6KDM - chains A and E of the 3 polymer chains in the assembly; structure by X-ray diffraction, 2.32 A resolution.

[Chain A]
Molecule: HIV-1 reverse transcriptase p66 subunit
From: Human immunodeficiency virus 1
Reference sequence: D3XFN5 (D3XFN5_9HIV1); residues 1-555 here correspond to UniProt positions 100-654 (UniProt number = residue number + 99)
Sequence (557 residues; numbered -1 to 555; the number before each row is that of its first residue; numbers below 1 keep their minus sign (Met-1 is residue -1)):
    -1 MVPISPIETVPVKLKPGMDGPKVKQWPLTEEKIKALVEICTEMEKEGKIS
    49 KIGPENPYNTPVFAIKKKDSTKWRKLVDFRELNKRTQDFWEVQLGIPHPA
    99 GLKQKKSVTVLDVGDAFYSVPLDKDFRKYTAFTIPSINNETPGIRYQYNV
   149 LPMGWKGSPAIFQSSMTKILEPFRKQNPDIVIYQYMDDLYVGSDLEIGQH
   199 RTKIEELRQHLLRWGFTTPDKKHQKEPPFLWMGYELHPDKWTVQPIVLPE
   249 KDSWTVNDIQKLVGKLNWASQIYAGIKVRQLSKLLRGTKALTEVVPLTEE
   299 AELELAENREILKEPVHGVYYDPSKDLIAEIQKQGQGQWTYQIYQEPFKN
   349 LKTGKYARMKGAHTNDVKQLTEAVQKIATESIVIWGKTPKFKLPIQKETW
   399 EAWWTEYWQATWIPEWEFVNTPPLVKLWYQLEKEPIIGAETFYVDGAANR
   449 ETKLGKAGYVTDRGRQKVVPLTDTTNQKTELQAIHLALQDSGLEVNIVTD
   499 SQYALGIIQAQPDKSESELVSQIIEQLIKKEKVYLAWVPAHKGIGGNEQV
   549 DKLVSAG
Disordered / not traced: -1 to 0, 554-555
Sequence notes: expression tag (-1 to 0); engineered mutation Phe115 (Tyr214 in D3XFN5), Tyr116 (Phe215 in D3XFN5), Met151 (Gln250 in D3XFN5), Ser162 (Cys261 in D3XFN5), Ser280 (Cys379 in D3XFN5)
Bound ions: Mg2+: Asp110, Val111, Asp185 (together with Entecavir 5'-triphosphate)
Small-molecule neighbours: Entecavir 5'-triphosphate (ET9; [[(1R,3S,5S)-3-(2-azanyl-6-oxidanylidene-3H-purin-9-yl)-2-methylidene-5-oxidanyl-cyclopentyl]methoxy-oxidanyl-phosphory l] phosphono hydrogen phosphate): Lys65, Arg72, Leu74, Asp110, Val111, Gly112, Asp113, Ala114, Phe115, Met151, Gly152, Met184, Asp185, Lys220
From the paper describing this entry:
  - Mg2+ coordination: Val111, Asp185
  - conformationally variable residues (side-chain flip): Met184
  - binding site for Entecavir 5'-triphosphate: Met184
  - mutagenesis - Q182G: abolished growth

[Chain E]
Molecule: DNA/RNA
Sequence (38 nucleotides; numbered -4 to 33; the number before each row is that of its first residue; numbers below 1 keep their minus sign (DT-4 is residue -4)):
    -4 TAATCGCCCCCCTTCGGTGCTTTGCACCGAAGGGGGGC
Disordered / not traced: -4 to -2
Modified positions: OMC (o2'-methylycytidine-5'-monophosphate) at position 2; OMC (o2'-methylycytidine-5'-monophosphate) at position 4
Small-molecule neighbours: Entecavir 5'-triphosphate (ET9; [[(1R,3S,5S)-3-(2-azanyl-6-oxidanylidene-3H-purin-9-yl)-2-methylidene-5-oxidanyl-cyclopentyl]methoxy-oxidanyl-phosphory l] phosphono hydrogen phosphate): DC0, DG1, DC33

[Chain A / chain E interface]
Pairs across the interface - 72 pairs, chain A then chain E:
  Trp24(A) with DT-1(E), stacking on the base
  Phe61(A) with DT-1(E), sugar contact; DC0(E), sugar contact
  Ile63(A) with DC0(E), base contact
  Leu74(A) with DC0(E), base contact
  Val75(A) with DC0(E), sugar contact
  Asp76(A) with DC0(E), sugar contact
  Arg78(A) with DT-1(E), base contact; DC0(E), salt bridge to the phosphate; DG1(E), phosphate contact
  Asn81(A) with DG1(E), sugar contact
  Glu89(A) with OMC_2(E), hydrogen bond to the sugar; DC3(E), phosphate contact
  Gln91(A) with DC3(E), sugar contact
  Leu92(A) with OMC_4(E), sugar contact
  Gly93(A) with OMC_4(E), sugar contact
  Ile94(A) with DC3(E), base contact; OMC_4(E), sugar contact; DG31(E), base contact
  Met151(A) with DC0(E), base contact
  Gly152(A) with DC0(E), base contact; DG1(E), sugar contact
  Lys154(A) with DG1(E), phosphate contact; OMC_2(E), phosphate contact
  Pro157(A) with OMC_2(E), sugar contact
  Gln161(A) with OMC_2(E), base contact
  Tyr183(A) with DC3(E), hydrogen bond to the base; DG32(E), hydrogen bond to the base; DC33(E), sugar contact
  Met184(A) with DC33(E), phosphate contact
  Asp185(A) with DC33(E), hydrogen bond to the phosphate
  Asp186(A) with DC33(E), phosphate contact
  Met230(A) with DG32(E), sugar contact; DC33(E), phosphate contact
  Gly231(A) with DG32(E), phosphate contact
  Asn255(A) with DG28(E), hydrogen bond to the phosphate; DG29(E), hydrogen bond to the phosphate
  Gln258(A) with DG28(E), sugar contact; DG29(E), sugar contact
  Lys259(A) with DG29(E), phosphate contact; DG30(E), phosphate contact
  Gly262(A) with DG30(E), sugar contact
  Lys263(A) with DG30(E), sugar contact; DG31(E), salt bridge to the phosphate
  Asn265(A) with DC6(E), phosphate contact
  Trp266(A) with DG31(E), sugar contact
  Val276(A) with DC7(E), phosphate contact
  Ser280(A) with DC7(E), phosphate contact; DT8(E), phosphate contact
  Lys281(A) with DT8(E), phosphate contact
  Arg284(A) with DT8(E), salt bridge to the phosphate; DT9(E), phosphate contact
  Gly285(A) with DT9(E), hydrogen bond to the phosphate
  Lys353(A) with DC6(E), hydrogen bond to the phosphate; DC7(E), salt bridge to the phosphate
  Ala355(A) with DC7(E), phosphate contact
  Arg356(A) with DC7(E), phosphate contact
  Gly359(A) with DC22(E), phosphate contact
  Ala360(A) with DC22(E), phosphate contact
  His361(A) with DA21(E), salt bridge to the phosphate
  Lys374(A) with DC5(E), phosphate contact; DC6(E), salt bridge to the phosphate
  Arg448(A) with DT18(E), hydrogen bond to the base
  Thr473(A) with DG19(E), hydrogen bond to the phosphate; DC20(E), hydrogen bond to the phosphate
  Gln475(A) with DT17(E), phosphate contact; DT18(E), hydrogen bond to the phosphate; DC20(E), sugar contact
  Lys476(A) with DC20(E), phosphate contact
  Tyr501(A) with DC20(E), hydrogen bond to the phosphate; DA21(E), hydrogen bond to the phosphate
  Ile505(A) with DA21(E), phosphate contact
Interface residues without a listed pair, chain A (58 interface residues in all): Lys30, Lys66, Asp110, Trp153, Gln242, Leu283, Leu289, Lys358, Asn474
Interface residues without a listed pair, chain E (24 interface residues in all): DC23

[In short]
Chain A and chain E form an interface of 58 and 24 residues respectively, with 14 hydrogen bonds, 6 salt
bridges and 1 aromatic stacking contact. Polar pairs include Tyr183(A)-DC3(E), Tyr183(A)-DG32(E) and
Arg448(A)-DT18(E). From the paper: a binding site for Entecavir 5'-triphosphate at Met184(A); Q182G of chain A
abolishes growth.
Chain A is HIV-1 reverse transcriptase p66 subunit (Human immunodeficiency virus 1) and chain E is DNA/RNA;
the structure, HIV-1 reverse transcriptase with Q151M/Y115F/F116Y:DNA:entecavir 5'-triphosphate ternary
complex, was determined by X-ray diffraction (same publication as 6KDJ, 6KDK, 6KDN and 6KDO).
